PDB entry 7LD1 | electron microscopy, 3.40 A resolution | chains M and N of the 9 polymer chains in the assembly

== Chain M ==
Molecule: DH1047 heavy chain
From: Homo sapiens
Sequence (232 residues; row label = number of the first residue in the row; a row labelled like 82A-82C holds insertion residues (82A, then the next letters in order)):
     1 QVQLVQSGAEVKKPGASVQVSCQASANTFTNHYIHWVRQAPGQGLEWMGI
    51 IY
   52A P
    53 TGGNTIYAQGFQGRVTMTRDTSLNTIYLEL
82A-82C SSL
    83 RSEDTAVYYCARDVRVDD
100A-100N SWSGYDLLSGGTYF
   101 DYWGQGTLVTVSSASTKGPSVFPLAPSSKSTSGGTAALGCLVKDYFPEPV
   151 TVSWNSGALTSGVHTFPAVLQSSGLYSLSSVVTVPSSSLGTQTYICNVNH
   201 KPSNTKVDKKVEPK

== Chain N ==
Molecule: DH1047 light chain
From: Homo sapiens
Sequence (220 residues; numbered 1 to 214 plus 6 insertion-coded residues; the number before each row is that of its first residue; a row labelled like 27A-27F holds insertion residues (27A, then the next letters in order)):
     1 DIVMTQSPDSLAVSLGERATINCRSSQ
27A-27F SVLYSS
    28 NNENYLAWYQQKPGQPPKLLIYWASTRESGIPDRFSGSGSGTDFTLTISR
    78 LQAEDVAVYYCQQYYSLPRTFGQGTKVEIKRTVAAPSVFIFPPSDEQLKS
   128 GTASVVCLLNNFYPREAKVQWKVDNALQSGNSQESVTEQDSKDSTYSLSS
   178 TLTLSKADYEKHKVYACEVTHQGLSSPVTKSFNRGEC
Not modelled in the structure: 27F
Disulfide bonds: Cys23-Cys88

== How chain M and chain N interact ==
Pairs across the interface (60):
  Leu100G(M) with Leu94(N)
  Gly100J(M) with Tyr91(N); Tyr92(N); Ser93(N), hydrogen bond (backbone-backbone); Leu94(N), hydrogen bond (backbone-backbone)
  Gly100K(M) with Gln90(N); Ser93(N); Arg96(N)
  Thr100L(M) with Gln90(N), hydrogen bond (backbone-backbone); Arg96(N), hydrogen bond (backbone-backbone); Thr97(N); Phe98(N)
  Tyr100M(M) with Ala34(N), hydrophobic; Gln89(N); Gln90(N), hydrogen bond (backbone-backbone); Tyr91(N), hydrophobic
  Phe100N(M) with Leu46(N)
  Asp101(M) with Leu46(N)
  Gln105(M) with Pro43(N)
  Gly106(M) with Pro43(N)
  Pro123(M) with Pro120(N); Ser121(N), hydrogen bond (backbone-backbone); Glu123(N); Gln124(N)
  Ala125(M) with Pro119(N); Pro120(N); Ser121(N), hydrogen bond (backbone-backbone)
  Pro126(M) with Phe116(N); Phe118(N), hydrophobic; Pro119(N)
  Ser127(M) with Phe118(N); Pro119(N), hydrogen bond (backbone-backbone); Phe209(N); Glu213(N); Cys214(N)
  Ser128(M) with Glu213(N), hydrogen bond (backbone-backbone)
  Lys129(M) with Ser208(N); Phe209(N); Asn210(N); Glu213(N)
  Ser130(M) with Ile117(N); Phe118(N); Ser208(N)
  Thr135(M) with Ser114(N); Phe116(N)
  Ala136(M) with Phe116(N), hydrophobic
  Ala137(M) with Phe116(N)
  His164(M) with Ser174(N)
  Thr165(M) with Thr164(N); Ser174(N)
  Phe166(M) with Ser174(N); Leu175(N); Ser176(N)
  Pro167(M) with Ser162(N); Val163(N); Thr164(N); Ser176(N)
  Val169(M) with Ser162(N)
  Ser179(M) with Cys134(N); Ser176(N)
Other interface residues (no listed pair), chain M (33 interface residues in all): Leu45, Trp47, Ile50, Ile58, Leu100H, Gly104, Phe122, Glu212
Other interface residues (no listed pair), chain N (35 interface residues in all): Val115, Ser177

== In short ==
33 residues of chain M and 35 residues of chain N are in contact; the contacts include 9 hydrogen bonds.
Main-chain hydrogen bonds include Tyr100M(M)-Gln90(N), Thr100L(M)-Gln90(N) and Gly100J(M)-Ser93(N).
Here chain M is DH1047 heavy chain and chain N is DH1047 light chain, both from Homo sapiens. Entry 7LD1
(Structure of SARS-CoV-2 S protein in complex with Receptor Binding Domain antibody DH1047) was determined by
electron microscopy (same publication as 7LCN).
